1O7M - chains A and B; structure by X-ray diffraction, 1.75 A resolution.

# Chain A
Molecule: Naphthalene 1,2-dioxygenase alpha subunit
Source organism: Pseudomonas putida
Notes: EC 1.14.12.12
Reference sequence: P23094 (NDOB_PSEPU); numbering as in UniProt (aligned over 1-449)
Sequence (449 residues; numbered 1 to 449; the number before each row is that of its first residue):
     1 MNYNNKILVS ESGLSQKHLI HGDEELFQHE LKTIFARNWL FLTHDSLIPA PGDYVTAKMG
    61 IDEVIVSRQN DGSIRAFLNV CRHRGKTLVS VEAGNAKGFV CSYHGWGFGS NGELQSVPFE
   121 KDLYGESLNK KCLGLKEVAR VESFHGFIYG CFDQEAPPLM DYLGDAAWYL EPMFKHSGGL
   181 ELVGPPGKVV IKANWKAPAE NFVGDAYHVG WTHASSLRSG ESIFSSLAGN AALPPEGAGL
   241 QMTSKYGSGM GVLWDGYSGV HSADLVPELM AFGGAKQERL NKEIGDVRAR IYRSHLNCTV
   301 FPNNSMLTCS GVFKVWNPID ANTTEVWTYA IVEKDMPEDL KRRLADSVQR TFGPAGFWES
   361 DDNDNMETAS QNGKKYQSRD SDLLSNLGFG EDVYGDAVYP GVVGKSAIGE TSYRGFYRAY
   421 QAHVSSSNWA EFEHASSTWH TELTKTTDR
Disordered / not traced: 449
Bound ions: 2Fe-2S cluster Fe: Cys81, His83, Cys101, His104; Fe ion: His208, His213, Asp362 (together with oxygen molecule)
Residues lining bound ligands:
  - 2Fe-2S cluster (FES): Cys81, His83, Arg84, Gly85, Lys86, Cys101, Tyr103, His104, Gly105, Trp106
  - oxygen molecule (OXY): Asn201, Phe202, His208, His213, Phe352, Asp362

# Chain B
Molecule: Naphthalene 1,2-dioxygenase beta subunit
Source organism: Pseudomonas putida
Notes: EC 1.14.12.12
Reference sequence: P23095 (NDOC_PSEPU); residues 501-694 here correspond to UniProt positions 1-194 (UniProt number = residue number - 500)
Sequence (194 residues; numbered 501 to 694; the number before each row is that of its first residue):
   501 MMINIQEDKL VSAHDAEEIL RFFNCHDSAL QQEATTLLTQ EAHLLDIQAY RAWLEHCVGS
   561 EVQYQVISRE LRAASERRYK LNEAMNVYNE NFQQLKVRVE HQLDPQNWGN SPKLRFTRFI
   621 TNVQAAMDVN DKELLHIRSN VILHRARRGN QVDVFYAARE DKWKRGEGGV RKLVQRFVDY
   681 PERILQTHNL MVFL
Disordered / not traced: 501

# Chain A / chain B interface
Pairs across the interface (85; chain A residue first):
  Ser46(A) - Leu581(B)
  Leu47(A) - Tyr579(B)  hydrogen bond (backbone-side chain)
  Leu47(A) - Leu581(B)
  Asp53(A) - Tyr579(B)
  Val91(A) - Leu571(B)
  Val91(A) - Arg572(B)
  Val91(A) - Ala573(B)
  Glu92(A) - Glu570(B)
  Glu92(A) - Leu571(B)  hydrogen bond (backbone-backbone)
  Glu92(A) - Arg683(B)  salt bridge
  Ala93(A) - Glu570(B)
  Ala93(A) - Leu571(B)
  Ala93(A) - Arg572(B)
  Ala93(A) - Tyr579(B)  hydrophobic
  Gly94(A) - Glu576(B)
  Gly94(A) - Tyr579(B)
  Asn95(A) - Glu576(B)  hydrogen bond (backbone-side chain)
  Asn95(A) - Arg578(B)  hydrogen bond (backbone-side chain)
  Asn95(A) - Tyr579(B)
  Ala96(A) - Arg578(B)
  Val183(A) - Asn582(B)
  Gly184(A) - Asn582(B)
  Pro185(A) - Glu570(B)
  Pro185(A) - Asn582(B)
  Pro185(A) - Ala584(B)
  Pro185(A) - Met585(B)
  Pro185(A) - Arg683(B)
  Pro186(A) - Arg683(B)  hydrogen bond (backbone-side chain)
  Lys188(A) - Arg683(B)
  Lys188(A) - Ile684(B)
  Lys188(A) - Leu685(B)  hydrogen bond (backbone-backbone)
  Val189(A) - Leu685(B)
  Val189(A) - His688(B)
  Val189(A) - Asn689(B)
  Val190(A) - Ile684(B)  hydrophobic
  Val190(A) - Leu685(B)  hydrogen bond (backbone-backbone)
  Val190(A) - Gln686(B)
  Val190(A) - His688(B)
  Ile191(A) - His688(B)
  Lys192(A) - His688(B)
  Trp211(A) - Gln606(B)
  Trp211(A) - Trp608(B)  hydrogen bond (backbone-side chain)
  Ala214(A) - Gln606(B)
  Ser215(A) - His601(B)  hydrogen bond
  Ser215(A) - Asp604(B)
  Ser216(A) - His601(B)  hydrogen bond
  Arg218(A) - Asp604(B)  salt bridge
  Arg218(A) - Gln606(B)  hydrogen bond
  Ser219(A) - Val597(B)
  Ser219(A) - Glu600(B)
  Ser219(A) - His601(B)
  Glu221(A) - Gln593(B)  hydrogen bond
  Glu221(A) - Val597(B)
  Gly229(A) - Gln606(B)
  Asp264(A) - Gln594(B)  hydrogen bond
  Glu325(A) - Ile684(B)
  Asp346(A) - Asn586(B)  hydrogen bond
  Asp346(A) - Asn589(B)  hydrogen bond
  Gln349(A) - Met585(B)
  Gln349(A) - Asn586(B)
  Arg350(A) - Asn589(B)  hydrogen bond (side chain-backbone)
  Arg350(A) - Glu590(B)  salt bridge
  Arg350(A) - Gln594(B)
  Arg350(A) - Arg598(B)  hydrogen bond (backbone-side chain)
  Pro354(A) - Met585(B)
  Pro354(A) - Leu685(B)  hydrophobic
  Pro354(A) - Asn689(B)
  Pro354(A) - Leu690(B)  hydrogen bond (backbone-backbone)
  Ala355(A) - Val587(B)  hydrophobic
  Ala355(A) - Tyr588(B)  hydrophobic
  Ala355(A) - Arg598(B)  hydrogen bond (backbone-side chain)
  Ala355(A) - Leu690(B)
  Ala355(A) - Met691(B)
  Phe357(A) - Val597(B)  hydrophobic
  Phe357(A) - His601(B)  hydrogen bond (backbone-side chain)
  Phe357(A) - Met691(B)  hydrophobic
  Ser360(A) - His601(B)
  Ser360(A) - Met691(B)
  Asp361(A) - His601(B)  salt bridge
  Asn363(A) - His688(B)
  Asn363(A) - Asn689(B)
  Asp364(A) - Gly609(B)
  Asp364(A) - Arg647(B)  salt bridge
  Asp364(A) - Arg648(B)  salt bridge
  Glu367(A) - His688(B)  salt bridge
Interface residues without a listed pair, chain A (45 interface residues in all): Pro49, Val55, Gly187, Thr212, Gly220, Gly356
Interface residues without a listed pair, chain B (39 interface residues in all): Ser568, Glu583, Asn607

# Overview
45 residues of chain A face 39 of chain B across their interface; the contacts include 20 hydrogen bonds and 7
salt bridges. Polar pairs include Glu92(A)-Arg683(B), Arg218(A)-Asp604(B) and Arg350(A)-Glu590(B). Bound to
chain A: oxygen molecule and 2Fe-2S cluster.
Chain A is Naphthalene 1,2-dioxygenase alpha subunit and chain B is Naphthalene 1,2-dioxygenase beta subunit,
both from Pseudomonas putida; the structure, Naphthalene 1,2-dioxygenase, binary complex with dioxygen, was
determined by X-ray diffraction, deposited together with 1O7G, 1O7H, 1O7N, 1O7P and 1O7W.
